2GM5 - chains A and C of the 4 polymer chains in the assembly; structure by X-ray diffraction, 2.10 A resolution.

Chain A (and C):
Molecule: Transposon gamma-delta resolvase
From: Escherichia coli
Notes: chain C of this document is another copy of the same molecule, construct and numbering; everything in this record applies to it too
UniProt: P03012 (TNR1_ECOLI); residues 2-134 here = UniProt positions 2-134
Amino-acid sequence (139 residues; numbered 2 to 140; the number before each row is that of its first residue):
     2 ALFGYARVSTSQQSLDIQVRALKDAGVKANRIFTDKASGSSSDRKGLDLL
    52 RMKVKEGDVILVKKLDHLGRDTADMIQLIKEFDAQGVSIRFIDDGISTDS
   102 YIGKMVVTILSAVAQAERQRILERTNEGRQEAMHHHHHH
Unresolved in the structure: 39-43, 129-140 (chain C: 10-14, 40-42, 126-140)
Construct notes: engineered mutation Ala2 (Arg in P03012), Lys56 (Glu in P03012), His68 (Arg in P03012), Ser101 (Gly in P03012), Tyr102 (Glu in P03012), Ile103 (Met in P03012); modified residue (53, 76, 106); expression tag (135-140)
Modified / non-standard residues: Mse53 (selenomethionine; parent Met); Mse76 (selenomethionine; parent Met); Mse106 (selenomethionine; parent Met)
Swiss-Prot annotation at these positions:
  - active site: Ser10 (O-(5'-phospho-DNA)-serine intermediate)
Reported in the primary citation:
  - self-association interface (contacts with another copy of this molecule): Tyr102
  - conformationally variable residues (loop rearrangement): Asp100 to Ser101

How chain A and chain C interact:
Residue-residue contacts - 11 pairs, chain A then chain C:
  Lys65(A) with Glu124(C), salt bridge
  Asp67(A) with Arg121(C)
  Arg71(A) with Arg125(C)
  Asp72(A) with Arg121(C)
  Thr73(A) with Glu118(C), hydrogen bond; Arg121(C), hydrogen bond
  Ile110(A) with Ile110(C), hydrophobic; Val114(C), hydrophobic
  Leu111(A) with Val114(C), hydrophobic
  Val114(A) with Leu111(C), hydrophobic
  Arg121(A) with Asp94(C), salt bridge
Also at the interface, not in a pair above, chain C (9 interface residues in all): Asp95

Summary:
Chain A and chain C each contribute 9 residues to their interface; the contacts include 2 hydrogen bonds and 2
salt bridges. Among the polar pairs are Lys65(A)-Glu124(C), Arg121(A)-Asp94(C) and Thr73(A)-Glu118(C). From
UniProt: active-site residue Ser10(A) on chain A. The paper reports conformational variability at Asp100(A); a
self-association interface involving Tyr102(A).
Chain A and chain C are both Transposon gamma-delta resolvase (Escherichia coli); the structure, An activated,
truncated gamma-delta resolvase tetramer, was determined by X-ray diffraction, deposited together with 2GM4.
